6Y50 - chains x and u of the 9 polymer chains in the assembly; structure by electron microscopy, 4.10 A resolution (low resolution: residue-level contacts below are approximate; hydrogen-bond / salt-bridge calls are withheld).

== Chain x ==
Molecule: Splicing factor 3B subunit 5
Source organism: Homo sapiens
UniProtKB: Q9BWJ5 (SF3B5_HUMAN); residue numbers follow UniProt; this construct covers 1-86
Amino-acid sequence (86 residues; each row starts with the number of its first residue):
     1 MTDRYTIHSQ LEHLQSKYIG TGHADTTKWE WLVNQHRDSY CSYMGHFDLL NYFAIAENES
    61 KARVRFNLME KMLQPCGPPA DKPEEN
Not modelled in the structure: 1-14, 81-86
Swiss-Prot annotation at these positions:
  - site (Interaction with RNA): Tyr5, Gly20
  - modified residue: Thr2 (N-acetylthreonine), Ser9 (Phosphoserine), Lys17 (N6-acetyllysine)

== Chain u ==
Molecule: Splicing factor 3B subunit 1
Source organism: Homo sapiens
UniProtKB: O75533 (SF3B1_HUMAN); residues 1-1304 here = UniProt positions 1-1304
Amino-acid sequence (1304 residues; numbered 1 to 1304; the number before each row is that of its first residue):
     1 MAKIAKTHED IEAQIREIQG KKAALDEAQG VGLDSTGYYD QEIYGGSDSR FAGYVTSIAA
    61 TELEDDDDDY SSSTSLLGQK KPGYHAPVAL LNDIPQSTEQ YDPFAEHRPP KIADREDEYK
   121 KHRRTMIISP ERLDPFADGG KTPDPKMNAR TYMDVMREQH LTKEEREIRQ QLAEKAKAGE
   181 LKVVNGAAAS QPPSKRKRRW DQTADQTPGA TPKKLSSWDQ AETPGHTPSL RWDETPGRAK
   241 GSETPGATPG SKIWDPTPSH TPAGAATPGR GDTPGHATPG HGGATSSARK NRWDETPKTE
   301 RDTPGHGSGW AETPRTDRGG DSIGETPTPG ASKRKSRWDE TPASQMGGST PVLTPGKTPI
   361 GTPAMNMATP TPGHIMSMTP EQLQAWRWER EIDERNRPLS DEELDAMFPE GYKVLPPPAG
   421 YVPIRTPARK LTATPTPLGG MTGFHMQTED RTMKSVNDQP SGNLPFLKPD DIQYFDKLLV
   481 DVDESTLSPE EQKERKIMKL LLKIKNGTPP MRKAALRQIT DKAREFGAGP LFNQILPLLM
   541 SPTLEDQERH LLVKVIDRIL YKLDDLVRPY VHKILVVIEP LLIDEDYYAR VEGREIISNL
   601 AKAAGLATMI STMRPDIDNM DEYVRNTTAR AFAVVASALG IPSLLPFLKA VCKSKKSWQA
   661 RHTGIKIVQQ IAILMGCAIL PHLRSLVEII EHGLVDEQQK VRTISALAIA ALAEAATPYG
   721 IESFDSVLKP LWKGIRQHRG KGLAAFLKAI GYLIPLMDAE YANYYTREVM LILIREFQSP
   781 DEEMKKIVLK VVKQCCGTDG VEANYIKTEI LPPFFKHFWQ HRMALDRRNY RQLVDTTVEL
   841 ANKVGAAEII SRIVDDLKDE AEQYRKMVME TIEKIMGNLG AADIDHKLEE QLIDGILYAF
   901 QEQTTEDSVM LNGFGTVVNA LGKRVKPYLP QICGTVLWRL NNKSAKVRQQ AADLISRTAV
   961 VMKTCQEEKL MGHLGVVLYE YLGEEYPEVL GSILGALKAI VNVIGMHKMT PPIKDLLPRL
  1021 TPILKNRHEK VQENCIDLVG RIADRGAEYV SAREWMRICF ELLELLKAHK KAIRRATVNT
  1081 FGYIAKAIGP HDVLATLLNN LKVQERQNRV CTTVAIAIVA ETCSPFTVLP ALMNEYRVPE
  1141 LNVQNGVLKS LSFLFEYIGE MGKDYIYAVT PLLEDALMDR DLVHRQTASA VVQHMSLGVY
  1201 GFGCEDSLNH LLNYVWPNVF ETSPHVIQAV MGALEGLRVA IGPCRMLQYC LQGLFHPARK
  1261 VRDVYWKIYN SIYIGSQDAL IAHYPRIYND DKNTYIRYEL DYIL
Not modelled in the structure: 1-462
Swiss-Prot annotation at these positions:
  - region: Gly529 to Arg568 (Interaction with SF3B14), Gln547 to His550 (Interaction with PHF5A), Glu1156, Tyr1157 (Interaction with PHF5A)
  - site: Pro469 (Interaction with RNA), Tyr587 (Interaction with RNA), Glu592 (Interaction with PHF5A), Lys602 (Interaction with SF3B3), Cys677 (Interaction with SF3B3), Cys1035 (Interaction with RNA), Tyr1049 (Interaction with RNA), Leu1141 (Interaction with RNA), Glu1205 (Interaction with SF3B3)
  - modified residue: Thr125 (Phosphothreonine), Ser129 (Phosphoserine), Lys141 (N6-acetyllysine), Thr142 (Phosphothreonine), Arg157 (Citrulline), Ser194 (Phosphoserine), Thr203 (Phosphothreonine), Thr207 (Phosphothreonine), Thr211 (Phosphothreonine), Lys214 (N6-acetyllysine), Thr223 (Phosphothreonine), Thr227 (Phosphothreonine), Ser229 (Phosphoserine), Thr235 (Phosphothreonine), Thr244 (Phosphothreonine), Thr248 (Phosphothreonine), Thr257 (Phosphothreonine), Thr261 (Phosphothreonine), Thr267 (Phosphothreonine), Thr273 (Phosphothreonine) and 22 more in UniProt
  - cross-link (Glycyl lysine isopeptide (Lys-Gly)): Lys214 (interchain with G-Cter in SUMO2), Lys413 (interchain with G-Cter in SUMO1), Lys430 (interchain with G-Cter in SUMO2)
  - mutagenesis: Trp200 (W200A: Abolishes interaction with RBM39; when associated with A-218; A-232; A-254; A-293; A-310 and A-338), Trp218 (W218A: Abolishes interaction with RBM39; when associated with A-200; A-232; A-254; A-293; A-310 and A-338), Thr223 (T223A: No effect on interaction with PPP1R8), Thr227 (T227A: No effect on interaction with PPP1R8), Trp232 (W232A: Abolishes interaction with RBM39; when associated with A-200; A-218; A-254; A-293; A-310 and A-338), Thr235 (T235A: No effect on interaction with PPP1R8), Thr244 (T244A: Slight inhibition of interaction with PPP1R8), Thr248 (T248A: Slight inhibition of interaction with PPP1R8), Trp254 (W254A: Abolishes interaction with RBM39; when associated with A-200; A-218; A-232; A-293; A-310 and A-338), Thr257 (T257A: No effect on interaction with PPP1R8), Thr261 (T261A: Slight inhibition of interaction with PPP1R8), Thr267 (T267A: No effect on interaction with PPP1R8), 9 further mutagenesis entries in UniProt

== How chain x and chain u interact ==
Residue-residue contacts - 37 pairs, chain x then chain u:
  Gly20(x) with Tyr1273(u)
  Thr21(x) with Tyr1269(u); Asn1270(u); Tyr1273(u)
  Gly22(x) with Asn1270(u)
  His23(x) with Trp1266(u)
  Ala24(x) with Arg1259(u); Arg1262(u); Trp1266(u)
  Asp25(x) with Arg1259(u); Arg1262(u)
  Thr26(x) with Phe1255(u); Trp1266(u)
  Lys28(x) with Tyr1295(u)
  Trp31(x) with Tyr1269(u); Tyr1284(u)
  Leu32(x) with Ile1287(u); Tyr1295(u)
  Gln35(x) with Tyr1284(u)
  His36(x) with Tyr1295(u); Arg1297(u)
  Asp38(x) with Tyr1273(u); Ile1281(u)
  Ser39(x) with Ile1281(u)
  Ser42(x) with Ile1281(u)
  Tyr43(x) with Leu1300(u)
  Tyr52(x) with Tyr1302(u); Ile1303(u); Leu1304(u)
  Phe53(x) with Glu1299(u)
  Ala56(x) with Tyr1302(u)
  Glu57(x) with Tyr1302(u)
  Cys76(x) with Asn1293(u); Thr1294(u); Tyr1295(u)
  Gly77(x) with Asn1293(u); Thr1294(u)
Also at the interface, not in a pair above, chain x (26 interface residues in all): Ile19, Thr27, Trp29, Ile55
Also at the interface, not in a pair above, chain u (22 interface residues in all): Asp1263, Asp1278, Ile1296

== Overview ==
The interface between chain x and chain u involves 26 residues on one side and 22 on the other. Curated
annotation (UniProt) lists 21 mutagenesis sites on chain u.
Here chain x is Splicing factor 3B subunit 5 and chain u is Splicing factor 3B subunit 1, both from Homo
sapiens. Entry 6Y50 (5'domain of human 17S U2 snRNP) was determined by electron microscopy.
